Entry 3ZCY (X-ray diffraction, 2.00 A resolution); this record covers chain A.

Chain A:
Protein: Ascorbate peroxidase
From: Glycine max
Notes: EC 1.11.1.11
UniProt: Q43758 (Q43758_SOYBN); numbering as in UniProt (aligned over 2-250)
Chain sequence (249 residues; each row starts with the number of its first residue):
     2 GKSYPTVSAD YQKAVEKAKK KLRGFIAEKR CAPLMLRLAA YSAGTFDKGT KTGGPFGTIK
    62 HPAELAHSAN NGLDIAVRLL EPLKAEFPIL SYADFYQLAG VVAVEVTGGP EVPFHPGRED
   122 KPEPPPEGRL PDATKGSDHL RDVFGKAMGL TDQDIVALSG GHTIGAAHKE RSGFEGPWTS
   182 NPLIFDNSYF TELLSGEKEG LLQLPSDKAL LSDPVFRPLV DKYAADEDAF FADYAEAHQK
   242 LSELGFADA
Construct notes: engineered mutation Ala-41 (Trp in Q43758), Tyr-42 (His in Q43758)
Ion coordination: heme Fe: His-163 (together with EPE); K+: Thr-164, Thr-180, Asn-182, Ile-185, Asp-187, Ser-189
Small-molecule neighbours: heme (HEM): Pro-34, Leu-35, Leu-37, Arg-38, Ala-41, Ala-70, Pro-132, Asp-133, Ala-134, Leu-141, Phe-145, Leu-159, Gly-162, His-163, Ile-165, Gly-166, Ala-167, Ala-168, His-169, Arg-172, Ser-173, Phe-175, Trp-179, Leu-205, Ser-207, Tyr-235

Overview:
Chain A binds heme. The K+ site is built by Thr-164, Thr-180, Asn-182, Ile-185, Asp-187 and Ser-189.
Chain A is Ascorbate peroxidase (Glycine max); the structure, Ascorbate peroxidase W41A-H42Y mutant, was
determined by X-ray diffraction together with 3ZCG and 3ZCH from the same study.
